Entry 7K61 (electron microscopy, 2.85 A resolution); this record covers chains A and I of the 12 polymer chains in the assembly.

# Chain A
Name: Histone H3.1
From: Homo sapiens
UniProtKB: P68431 (H31_HUMAN); residues 0-135 here correspond to UniProt positions 1-136 (UniProt number = residue number + 1)
Chain sequence (136 residues; row label = number of the first residue in the row; numbering starts at 0):
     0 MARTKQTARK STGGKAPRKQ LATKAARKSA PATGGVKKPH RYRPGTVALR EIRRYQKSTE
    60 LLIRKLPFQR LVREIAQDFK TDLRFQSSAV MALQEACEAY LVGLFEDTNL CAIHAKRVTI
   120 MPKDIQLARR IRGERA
Unresolved in the structure: 0-36, 134-135
Curated features (UniProtKB/Swiss-Prot):
  - modified residue: Arg2 (Asymmetric dimethylarginine), Thr3 (Phosphothreonine), Lys4 (Allysine), Gln5 (5-glutamyl dopamine), Thr6 (Phosphothreonine), Arg8 (Citrulline), Lys9 (N6,N6,N6-trimethyllysine), Ser10 (ADP-ribosylserine), Thr11 (Phosphothreonine), Lys14 (N6-(2-hydroxyisobutyryl)lysine), Arg17 (Asymmetric dimethylarginine), Lys18 (N6-(2-hydroxyisobutyryl)lysine), Lys23 (N6-(2-hydroxyisobutyryl)lysine), Arg26 (Citrulline), Lys27 (N6,N6,N6-trimethyllysine), Ser28 (ADP-ribosylserine), Lys36 (N6,N6,N6-trimethyllysine), Lys37 (N6-methyllysine), Tyr41 (Phosphotyrosine), Lys56 (N6,N6,N6-trimethyllysine) and 8 more in UniProt
  - lipidation: Lys18 (N6-decanoyllysine)

# Chain I
Molecule: 197-nt DNA strand
From: Homo sapiens
Sequence (197 nucleotides; each row starts with the number of its first residue):
     1 GGGCTGGACC CTATACGCGG CCGCCCTGGA GAATCCCGGT GCCGAGGCCG CTCAATTGGT
    61 CGTAGACAGC TCTAGCACCG CTTAAACGCA CGTACGCGCT GTCCCCCGCG TTTTAACCGC
   121 CAAGGGGATT ACTCCCTAGT CTCCAGGCAC GTGTCAGATA TATACATCCT GTGCATGTAT
   181 TGAACAGCGA CCACCCC

# Interface between chain A and chain I
Pairs across the interface (25; chain A residue first):
  His39(A) - DA32(I)  sugar contact
  Arg40(A) - DG108(I)  hydrogen bond to the base
  Arg40(A) - DC109(I)  hydrogen bond to the sugar
  Tyr41(A) - DA32(I)  sugar contact
  Tyr41(A) - DA33(I)  sugar contact
  Tyr41(A) - DG108(I)  sugar contact
  Tyr41(A) - DC109(I)  hydrogen bond to the phosphate
  Pro43(A) - DC107(I)  phosphate contact
  Pro43(A) - DG108(I)  sugar contact
  Gly44(A) - DC107(I)  phosphate contact
  Gly44(A) - DG108(I)  hydrogen bond to the phosphate
  Thr45(A) - DG108(I)  phosphate contact
  Val46(A) - DG108(I)  hydrogen bond to the phosphate
  Val46(A) - DC109(I)  phosphate contact
  Ala47(A) - DG108(I)  hydrogen bond to the phosphate
  Arg49(A) - DA33(I)  phosphate contact
  Arg49(A) - DT34(I)  phosphate contact
  Arg63(A) - DA116(I)  phosphate contact
  Arg63(A) - DC117(I)  salt bridge to the phosphate
  Lys64(A) - DC117(I)  salt bridge to the phosphate
  Leu65(A) - DA116(I)  phosphate contact
  Leu65(A) - DC117(I)  hydrogen bond to the phosphate
  Pro66(A) - DA116(I)  phosphate contact
  Arg69(A) - DA116(I)  salt bridge to the phosphate
  Arg83(A) - DG126(I)  sugar contact
Other interface residues (no listed pair), chain A (17 interface residues in all): Arg42, Thr118
Other interface residues (no listed pair), chain I (13 interface residues in all): DG31, DC106, DG124, DG125

# Overview
17 residues of chain A face 13 of chain I across their interface, with 7 hydrogen bonds and 3 salt bridges.
Polar pairs include Arg40(A)-DG108(I), Arg40(A)-DC109(I) and Tyr41(A)-DC109(I).
Chain A is Histone H3.1 and chain I is a 197-nt DNA strand, both from Homo sapiens; the structure, Cryo-EM
structure of 197bp nucleosome aided by scFv, was determined by electron microscopy (same publication as 7K5X,
7K5Y, 7K60 and 7K63).
